6GOV - chains X and K of the 13 polymer chains in the assembly; structure by electron microscopy, 3.70 A resolution.

Chain X:
Name: DNA-directed RNA polymerase subunit beta
Organism: Escherichia coli O157:H7
Notes: EC 2.7.7.6
Reference sequence: P0A8V4 (RPOB_ECO57); residues 1-1342 here = UniProt positions 1-1342
Sequence (1342 residues; row label = number of the first residue in the row):
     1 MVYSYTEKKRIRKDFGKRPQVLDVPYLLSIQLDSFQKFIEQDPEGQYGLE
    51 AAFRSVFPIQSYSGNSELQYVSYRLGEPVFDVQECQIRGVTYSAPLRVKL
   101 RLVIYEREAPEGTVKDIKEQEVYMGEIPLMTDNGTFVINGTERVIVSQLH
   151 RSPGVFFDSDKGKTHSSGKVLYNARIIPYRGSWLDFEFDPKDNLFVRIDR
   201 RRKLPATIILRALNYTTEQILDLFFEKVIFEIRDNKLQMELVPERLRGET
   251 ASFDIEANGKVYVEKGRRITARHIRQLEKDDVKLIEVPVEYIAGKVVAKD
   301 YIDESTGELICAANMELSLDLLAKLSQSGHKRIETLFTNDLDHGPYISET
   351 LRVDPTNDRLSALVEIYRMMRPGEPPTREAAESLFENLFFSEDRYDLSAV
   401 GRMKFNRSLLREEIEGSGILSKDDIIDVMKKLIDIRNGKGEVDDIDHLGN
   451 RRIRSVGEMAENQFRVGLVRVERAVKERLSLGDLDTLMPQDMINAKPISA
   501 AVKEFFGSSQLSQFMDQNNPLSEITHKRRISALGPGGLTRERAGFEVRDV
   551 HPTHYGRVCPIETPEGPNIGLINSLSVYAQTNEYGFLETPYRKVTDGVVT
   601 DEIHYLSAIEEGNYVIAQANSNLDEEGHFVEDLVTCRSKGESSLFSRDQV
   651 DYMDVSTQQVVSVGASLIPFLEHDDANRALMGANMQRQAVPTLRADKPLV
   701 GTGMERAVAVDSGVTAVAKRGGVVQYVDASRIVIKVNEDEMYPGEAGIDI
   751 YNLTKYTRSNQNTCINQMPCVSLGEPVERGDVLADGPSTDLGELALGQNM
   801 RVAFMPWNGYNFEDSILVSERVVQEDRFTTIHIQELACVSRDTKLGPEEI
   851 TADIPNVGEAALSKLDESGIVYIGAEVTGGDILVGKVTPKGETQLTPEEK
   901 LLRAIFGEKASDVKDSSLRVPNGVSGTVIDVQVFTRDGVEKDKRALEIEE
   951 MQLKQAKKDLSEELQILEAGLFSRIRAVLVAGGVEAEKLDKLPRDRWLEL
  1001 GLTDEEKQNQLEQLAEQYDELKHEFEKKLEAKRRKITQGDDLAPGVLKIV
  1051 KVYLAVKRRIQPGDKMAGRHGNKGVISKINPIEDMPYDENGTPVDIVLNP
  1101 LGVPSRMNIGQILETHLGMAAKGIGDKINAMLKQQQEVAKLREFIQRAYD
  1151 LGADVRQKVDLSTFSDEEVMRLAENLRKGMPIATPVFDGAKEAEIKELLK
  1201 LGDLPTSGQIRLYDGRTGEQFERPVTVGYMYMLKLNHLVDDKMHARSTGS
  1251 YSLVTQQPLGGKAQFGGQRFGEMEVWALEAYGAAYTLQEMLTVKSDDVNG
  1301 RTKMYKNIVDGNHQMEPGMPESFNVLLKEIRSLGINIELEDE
Disordered / not traced: 1342
UniProt features mapped onto this chain:
  - modified residue (N6-acetyllysine): Lys1022, Lys1200

Chain K:
Molecule: I (65-nt DNA)
Sequence (65 nucleotides; row label = number of the first residue in the row; note: 2 numbers in that range are skipped by the numbering (no residue carries them; nothing is unmodelled there); a row labelled like -7A--7E holds insertion residues (, then the next letters in order); numbers below 1 keep their minus sign (DA-45 is residue -45)):
   -45 AAAAAAGGCTTTACACTTTATGCTTCCGGCTCGTATAAT
-7A--7E CGCAC
    -4 CTTATGTGAGCGGATAACAAG
Disordered / not traced: -45 to -21, -7A to -7E, 14-16

Chain X / chain K interface:
Contacting residue pairs - 10 pairs, chain X then chain K:
  Arg151(X) - DT-2(K)  base contact
  Arg175(X) - DT-3(K)  phosphate contact
  Arg175(X) - DT-2(K)  salt bridge to the phosphate
  Trp183(X) - DT-3(K)  base contact
  Trp183(X) - DT-2(K)  phosphate contact
  Asp199(X) - DT-3(K)  base contact
  Ile445(X) - DT-2(K)  base contact
  Leu538(X) - DT-2(K)  base contact
  Arg542(X) - DA-1(K)  salt bridge to the phosphate
  Val547(X) - DT-2(K)  base contact
Interface residues without a listed pair, chain X (12 interface residues in all): Lys163, Gly181, Arg200, Arg451
Interface residues without a listed pair, chain K (4 interface residues in all): DG1

Overview:
12 residues of chain X and 4 residues of chain K are in contact, with 2 salt bridges. Polar pairs include
Arg175(X)-DT-2(K) and Arg542(X)-DA-1(K).
Here chain X is DNA-directed RNA polymerase subunit beta (Escherichia coli O157:H7) and chain K is I (65-nt
DNA). Entry 6GOV (Structure of THE RNA POLYMERASE LAMBDA-BASED ANTITERMINATION COMPLEX) was determined by
electron microscopy.
